Entry 7STV (X-ray diffraction, 2.35 A resolution); this record covers chain A.

Chain A:
Molecule: N-acetylgalactosamine-6-sulfatase
From: Pedobacter yulinensis
UniProtKB: A0A2T3HKC0 (A0A2T3HKC0_9SPHI); residues -2 to 447 here correspond to UniProt positions 25-474 (UniProt number = residue number + 27)
Chain sequence (459 residues; numbered -3 to 455; the number before each row is that of its first residue; numbers below 1 keep their minus sign (Met-3 is residue -3)):
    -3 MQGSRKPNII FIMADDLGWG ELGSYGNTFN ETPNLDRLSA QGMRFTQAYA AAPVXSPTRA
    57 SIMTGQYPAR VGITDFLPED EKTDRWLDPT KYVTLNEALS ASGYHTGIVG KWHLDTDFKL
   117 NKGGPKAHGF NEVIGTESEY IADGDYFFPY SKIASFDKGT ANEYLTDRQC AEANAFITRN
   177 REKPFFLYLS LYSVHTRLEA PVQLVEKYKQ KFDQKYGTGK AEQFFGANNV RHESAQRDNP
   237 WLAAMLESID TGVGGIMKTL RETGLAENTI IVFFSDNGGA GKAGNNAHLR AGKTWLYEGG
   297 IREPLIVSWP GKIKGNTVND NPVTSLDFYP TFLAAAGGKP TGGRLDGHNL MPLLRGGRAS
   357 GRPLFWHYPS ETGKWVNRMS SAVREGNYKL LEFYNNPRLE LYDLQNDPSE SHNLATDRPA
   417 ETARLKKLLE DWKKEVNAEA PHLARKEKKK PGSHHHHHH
Unresolved in the structure: -3 to 0, 222, 441-455
Modified / non-standard residues: DDZ (3,3-dihydroxy L-alanine) at position 51
Construct notes: initiating methionine (-3); conflict DDZ_51 (Cys78 in A0A2T3HKC0); expression tag (448-455)
Metal / ion sites: Ca2+: Asp11, Asp12, DDZ_51, Asp272, Asn273; Na+ site 1: Pro85, Tyr88, Glu93, Ser407; Na+ site 2: Asp141, Phe143, Pro145
From the paper describing this entry:
  - binding site for citric acid: His191, Lys289
  - binding site for chloride ion: Asn373, Arg374

In short:
Asp11, Asp12, DDZ_51, Asp272 and Asn273 coordinate Ca2+. Pro85, Tyr88, Glu93 and Ser407 coordinate Na+ site 1.
From the paper: a binding site for citric acid at His191 and Lys289; a binding site for chloride ion at Asn373
and Arg374.
Chain A is N-acetylgalactosamine-6-sulfatase (Pedobacter yulinensis); the structure, Crystal structure of
sulfatase from Pedobacter yulinensis, was determined by X-ray diffraction together with 7STT and 7STU from the
same study.
